8OW0 - chains E and b of the 25 polymer chains in the assembly; structure by electron microscopy, 3.40 A resolution.

# Chain E
Molecule: C0n3 DNA
Sequence (153 nucleotides; row label = number of the first residue in the row):
     3 TTCAATGAAATATATATTTCTTACTATTTCTTTTTTAACTTTCGGAAATC
    53 AAATACACTAATATTAAAACGCGGGGGACAGCGCGTACGTGCGTTTAAGC
   103 GGTGCTAGAGCTGTCTACGACCAATTGAGCGGCCTCGGCACCATGTGACT
   153 TAT
Unresolved in the structure: 3-35

# Chain b
Name: Histone H4
Source organism: Saccharomyces cerevisiae
UniProtKB: P02309 (H4_YEAST); numbering as in UniProt (aligned over 1-103)
Sequence (103 residues; each row starts with the number of its first residue):
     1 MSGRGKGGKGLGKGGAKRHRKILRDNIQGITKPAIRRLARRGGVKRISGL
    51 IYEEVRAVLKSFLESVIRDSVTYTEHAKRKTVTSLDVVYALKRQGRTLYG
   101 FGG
Unresolved in the structure: 1-24
Curated features (UniProtKB/Swiss-Prot):
  - DNA-binding region: Lys17 to Lys21
  - modified residue: Lys6 (N6-acetyl-N6-methyllysine), Lys9 (N6-acetyllysine), Lys13 (N6-acetyl-N6-methyllysine), Lys17 (N6-acetyllysine), Lys32 (N6-succinyllysine), Arg56 (Omega-N-methylarginine), Ser61 (Phosphoserine), Ser65 (Phosphoserine), Lys78 (N6-succinyllysine), Lys80 (N6-acetyllysine), Lys92 (N6-glutaryllysine)
  - mutagenesis: Lys92 (K92E: Mimics glutarylation; delays in cell proliferation; increased sensitivity to DNA damaging agents; K92Q: Mimics acetylation; does not show increased sensitivity to DNA damaging agents ...)

# How chain E and chain b interact
Residue-residue contacts (17):
  DC90(E) - Arg46(b)  phosphate contact
  DC90(E) - Ile47(b)  hydrogen bond to the phosphate
  DC90(E) - Ser48(b)  phosphate contact
  DC90(E) - Gly49(b)  hydrogen bond to the phosphate
  DG91(E) - Arg36(b)  salt bridge to the phosphate
  DG91(E) - Arg40(b)  salt bridge to the phosphate
  DG91(E) - Lys45(b)  phosphate contact
  DG91(E) - Arg46(b)  phosphate contact
  DG91(E) - Ile47(b)  hydrogen bond to the phosphate
  DG91(E) - Tyr52(b)  hydrogen bond to the phosphate
  DA100(E) - Gly29(b)  phosphate contact
  DG110(E) - Lys80(b)  salt bridge to the phosphate
  DG110(E) - Thr81(b)  hydrogen bond to the phosphate
  DA111(E) - Arg79(b)  hydrogen bond to the phosphate
  DA111(E) - Lys80(b)  hydrogen bond to the phosphate
  DA111(E) - Thr81(b)  hydrogen bond to the phosphate
  DG112(E) - Arg79(b)  salt bridge to the phosphate

# Summary
6 residues of chain E face 12 of chain b across their interface, with 8 hydrogen bonds and 4 salt bridges.
Polar pairs include DC90(E)-Ile47(b), DC90(E)-Gly49(b) and DG91(E)-Ile47(b). Curated annotation (UniProt)
lists a DNA-binding region and one mutagenesis site on chain b.
Chain E is C0n3 DNA and chain b is Histone H4 (Saccharomyces cerevisiae); the structure, Cryo-EM structure of
CBF1-CCAN bound topologically to a centromeric CENP-A nucleosome, was determined by electron microscopy,
deposited together with 8OVW, 8OVX and 8OW1.
